9BXY - chain A; structure by X-ray diffraction, 2.11 A resolution.

Chain A:
Molecule: HIV-1 LM/HS clade A/E CRF01 gp120 core
From: Human immunodeficiency virus 1
UniProtKB: A0A0M3KKW9 (A0A0M3KKW9_9HIV1); the author numbering skips numbers that UniProt does not, so the offset changes along the chain: 44-124 = UniProt 1-81; 198-301 = UniProt 82-185; 318-355 = UniProt 186-223; 357-395 = UniProt 224-262; 1 more segments
Chain sequence (355 residues; each row starts with the number of its first residue; note: 96 numbers in that range are skipped by the numbering (no residue carries them; nothing is unmodelled there)):
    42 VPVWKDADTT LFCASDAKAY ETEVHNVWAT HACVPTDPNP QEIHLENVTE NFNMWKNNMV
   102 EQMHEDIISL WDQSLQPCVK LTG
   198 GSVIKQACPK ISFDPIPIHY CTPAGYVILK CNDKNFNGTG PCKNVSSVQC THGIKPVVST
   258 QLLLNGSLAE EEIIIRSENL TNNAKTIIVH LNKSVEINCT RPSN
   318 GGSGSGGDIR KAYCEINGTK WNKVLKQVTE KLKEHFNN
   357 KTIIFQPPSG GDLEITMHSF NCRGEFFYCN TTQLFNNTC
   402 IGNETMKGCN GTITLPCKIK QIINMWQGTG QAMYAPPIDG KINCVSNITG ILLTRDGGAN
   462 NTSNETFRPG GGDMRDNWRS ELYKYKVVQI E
Disordered / not traced: 42, 318-324, 402-407
Sequence notes: expression tag (42-43); engineered mutation Tyr-61 (His18 in A0A0M3KKW9), His-105 (Gln62 in A0A0M3KKW9), Ile-108 (Val65 in A0A0M3KKW9), Ser-375 (His242 in A0A0M3KKW9), Asp-474 (Asn335 in A0A0M3KKW9), Met-475 (Ile336 in A0A0M3KKW9), Arg-476 (Lys337 in A0A0M3KKW9)
Disulfide bonds: Cys-54/Cys-74, Cys-119/Cys-205, Cys-218/Cys-247, Cys-228/Cys-239, Cys-296/Cys-331, Cys-378/Cys-445, Cys-385/Cys-418, Cys-395/Cys-410
Glycans and other covalent adducts: N-acetylglucosamine (NAG) linked to Asn-234, Asn-241, Asn-262, Asn-276, Asn-289, Asn-295, Asn-334, Asn-386, Asn-448
Small-molecule neighbours: A1ATE ((3S,5R)-1-[4-(1-carbamimidoyl-L-prolyl)piperazine-1-carbonyl]-N-(4-chloro-3-fluorophenyl)-5-(hydroxymethyl)piperidine-3-carboxamide): His-105, Val-255, Ser-256, Thr-257, Asp-368, Glu-370, Ile-371, Ser-375, Phe-376, Asn-377, Phe-382, Ile-424, Asn-425, Met-426, Trp-427, Gln-428, Gly-429, Thr-430, Gly-473, Met-475, Arg-476

In short:
Ligands of chain A: compound A1ATE. N-acetylglucosamine is covalently linked to Asn-234, Asn-241, Asn-262,
Asn-276, Asn-289 and Asn-295 and 3 more.
Chain A is HIV-1 LM/HS clade A/E CRF01 gp120 core (Human immunodeficiency virus 1); the structure, Crystal
structure of HIV-1 lm/hs clade A/E CRF01 GP120 core in complex with dl-III-117, was determined by X-ray
diffraction (same publication as 9BXB, 9BXD, 9BXF, 9BXG and 9BXW).
